9NO1 - chains H and J of the 24 polymer chains in the assembly; structure by electron microscopy, 8.30 A resolution (very low resolution: no residue pairs are listed; an interface is given only as per-side residue counts).

== Chain H (and J) ==
Molecule: ORF40
From: Human alphaherpesvirus 3
Notes: chain J of this document is another copy of the same molecule, construct and numbering; everything in this record applies to it too
UniProt: Q4JQT5 (Q4JQT5_VZVO); numbering as in UniProt (aligned over 1-1396)
Sequence (1396 residues; numbered 1 to 1396; the number before each row is that of its first residue):
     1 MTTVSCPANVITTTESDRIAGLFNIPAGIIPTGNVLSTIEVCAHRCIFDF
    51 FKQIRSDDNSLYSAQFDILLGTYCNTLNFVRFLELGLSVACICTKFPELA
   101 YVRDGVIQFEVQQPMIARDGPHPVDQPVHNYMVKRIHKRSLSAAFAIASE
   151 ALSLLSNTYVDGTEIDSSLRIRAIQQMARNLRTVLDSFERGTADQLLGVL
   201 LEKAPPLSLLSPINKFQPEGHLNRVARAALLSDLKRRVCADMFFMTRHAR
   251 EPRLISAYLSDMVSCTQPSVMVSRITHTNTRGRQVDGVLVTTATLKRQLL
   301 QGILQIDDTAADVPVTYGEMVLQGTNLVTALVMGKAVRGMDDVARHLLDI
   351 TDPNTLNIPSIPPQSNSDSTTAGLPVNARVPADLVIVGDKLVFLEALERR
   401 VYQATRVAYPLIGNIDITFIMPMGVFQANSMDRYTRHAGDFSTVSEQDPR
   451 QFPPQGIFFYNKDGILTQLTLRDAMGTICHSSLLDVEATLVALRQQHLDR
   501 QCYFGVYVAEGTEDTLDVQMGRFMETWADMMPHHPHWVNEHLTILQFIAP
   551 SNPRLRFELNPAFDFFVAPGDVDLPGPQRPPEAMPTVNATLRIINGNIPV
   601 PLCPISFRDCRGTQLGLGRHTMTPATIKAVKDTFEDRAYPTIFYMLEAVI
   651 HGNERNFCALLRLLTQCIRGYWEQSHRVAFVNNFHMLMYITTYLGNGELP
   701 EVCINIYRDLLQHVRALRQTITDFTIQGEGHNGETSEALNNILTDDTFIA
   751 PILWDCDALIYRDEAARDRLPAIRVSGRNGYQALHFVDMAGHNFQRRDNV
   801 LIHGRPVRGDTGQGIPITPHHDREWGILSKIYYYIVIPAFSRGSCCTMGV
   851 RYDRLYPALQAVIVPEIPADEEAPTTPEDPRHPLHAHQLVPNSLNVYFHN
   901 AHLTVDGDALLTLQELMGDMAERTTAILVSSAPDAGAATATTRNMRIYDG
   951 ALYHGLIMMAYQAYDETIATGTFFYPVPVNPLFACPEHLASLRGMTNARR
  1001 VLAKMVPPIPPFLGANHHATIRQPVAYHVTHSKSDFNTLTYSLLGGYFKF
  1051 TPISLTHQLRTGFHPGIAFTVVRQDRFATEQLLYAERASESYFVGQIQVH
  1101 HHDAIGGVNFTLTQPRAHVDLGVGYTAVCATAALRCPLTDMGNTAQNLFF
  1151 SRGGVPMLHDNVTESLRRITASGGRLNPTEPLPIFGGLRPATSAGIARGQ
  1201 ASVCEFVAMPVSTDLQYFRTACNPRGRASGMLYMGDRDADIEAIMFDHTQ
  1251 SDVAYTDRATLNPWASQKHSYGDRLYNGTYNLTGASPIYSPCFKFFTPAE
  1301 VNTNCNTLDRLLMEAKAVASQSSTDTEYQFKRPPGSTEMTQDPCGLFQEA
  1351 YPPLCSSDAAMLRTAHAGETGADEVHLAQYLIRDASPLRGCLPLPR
Unresolved in the structure: 1-64, 158-162, 345-376, 808-814, 1103-1107, 1395-1396 (chain J: 1-70, 345-376, 441, 808-814, 1235-1239, 1395-1396)
Disulfide bonds: Cys-846/Cys-985

== How chain H and chain J interact ==
At this resolution (8 A) residue pairs are not listed: 78 residues of chain H and 78 of chain J lie at the interface.

== Overview ==
The chain H/chain J interface involves 78 residues from each chain.
Both chains are ORF40 (Human alphaherpesvirus 3). Entry 9NO1 (Cryo-ET map of the VZV capsid vertex (5-fold
axis)) was determined by electron microscopy.
